Entry 8DWO (electron microscopy, 3.50 A resolution); this record covers chains K and V of the 12 polymer chains in the assembly.

== Chain K ==
Protein: Envelope glycoprotein E2
From: Eastern equine encephalitis virus
Notes: EC 3.4.21.90
UniProt: Q88678 (Q88678_EEEV); residues 1-420 here correspond to UniProt positions 325-744 (UniProt number = residue number + 324)
Sequence (420 residues; each row starts with the number of its first residue):
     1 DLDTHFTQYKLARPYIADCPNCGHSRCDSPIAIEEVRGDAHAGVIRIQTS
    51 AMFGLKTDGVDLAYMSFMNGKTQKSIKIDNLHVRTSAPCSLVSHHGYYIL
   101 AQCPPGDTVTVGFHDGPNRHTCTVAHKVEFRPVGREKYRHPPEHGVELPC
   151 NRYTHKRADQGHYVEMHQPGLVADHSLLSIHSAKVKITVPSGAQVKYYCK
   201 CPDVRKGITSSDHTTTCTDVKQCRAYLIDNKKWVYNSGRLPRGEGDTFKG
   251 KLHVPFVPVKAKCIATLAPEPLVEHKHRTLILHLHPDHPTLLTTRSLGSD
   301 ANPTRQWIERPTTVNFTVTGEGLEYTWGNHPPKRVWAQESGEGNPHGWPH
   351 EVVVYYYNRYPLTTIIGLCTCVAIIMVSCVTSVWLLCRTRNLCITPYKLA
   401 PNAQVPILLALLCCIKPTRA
Disordered / not traced: 347-420
Disulfide bonds: Cys19-Cys122, Cys22-Cys27, Cys89-Cys103, Cys150-Cys263, Cys199-Cys223

== Chain V ==
Protein: SKE26 Fab Light Chain
From: Macaca fascicularis
Notes: antibody fragment or engineered binder
Sequence (219 residues; each row starts with the number of its first residue; a row labelled like 27A-27E holds insertion residues (27A, then the next letters in order)):
     1 DVVMTQTPLSLPVTPGEPASISCRSSQ
27A-27E SLLDS
    28 NGNTYLHWYLQKPGQSPQLLIYGGSNRASGVPDRFSGSGSGTDFTLTINN
    78 VEAGDVGTYYCMQVIQVPLTFGGGTKVDIKRTVAAPSVFIFPPSEDQVKS
   128 GTVSVVCLLNNFYPREASVKWKVDGALKTGNSQESVTEQDSKDNTYSLSS
   178 TLTLSSTEYQSHKVYACEVTHQGLSSPVTKSFNRGEC
Disordered / not traced: 108-214
Disulfide bonds: Cys23-Cys88

== Interface between chain K and chain V ==
Residue-residue contacts - 13 pairs, chain K then chain V:
  Asn69(K) with Asn28(V); Asn30(V), hydrogen bond
  Gly70(K) with Asn28(V)
  Lys71(K) with Tyr32(V)
  Thr72(K) with Asn30(V)
  Lys74(K) with Asn30(V)
  Ser176(K) with Ser27E(V), hydrogen bond
  Val189(K) with Ile92(V)
  Pro190(K) with Ile92(V)
  Ser191(K) with Val91(V), hydrogen bond (side chain-backbone); Ile92(V); Gln93(V); Val94(V)
Other interface residues (no listed pair), chain K (10 interface residues in all): Lys186

== Overview ==
10 residues of chain K and 8 residues of chain V are in contact, with 3 hydrogen bonds. Polar contacts include
Asn69(K)-Asn30(V), Ser176(K)-Ser27E(V) and Ser191(K)-Val91(V).
Here chain K is Envelope glycoprotein E2 (Eastern equine encephalitis virus) and chain V is SKE26 Fab Light
Chain (Macaca fascicularis). Entry 8DWO (Cryo-EM Structure of Eastern Equine Encephalitis Virus in complex
with SKE26 Fab) was determined by electron microscopy (same publication as 8DEE, 8DEF, 8DEQ, 8DUL, 8DUN, 8EEU
and 8EEV).
